Entry 8Z3M (electron microscopy, 2.90 A resolution); this record covers chains A and B of the 5 polymer chains in the assembly.

Chain A:
Protein: Engineered G-alpha-q subunit
Source organism: Homo sapiens
Chain sequence (361 residues; numbered 1 to 359 plus 122 insertion-coded residues; 120 numbers in that range are skipped by the numbering (no residue carries them; nothing is unmodelled there); the number before each row is that of its first residue; a row labelled like 57A-57Z holds insertion residues (57A, then the next letters in order)):
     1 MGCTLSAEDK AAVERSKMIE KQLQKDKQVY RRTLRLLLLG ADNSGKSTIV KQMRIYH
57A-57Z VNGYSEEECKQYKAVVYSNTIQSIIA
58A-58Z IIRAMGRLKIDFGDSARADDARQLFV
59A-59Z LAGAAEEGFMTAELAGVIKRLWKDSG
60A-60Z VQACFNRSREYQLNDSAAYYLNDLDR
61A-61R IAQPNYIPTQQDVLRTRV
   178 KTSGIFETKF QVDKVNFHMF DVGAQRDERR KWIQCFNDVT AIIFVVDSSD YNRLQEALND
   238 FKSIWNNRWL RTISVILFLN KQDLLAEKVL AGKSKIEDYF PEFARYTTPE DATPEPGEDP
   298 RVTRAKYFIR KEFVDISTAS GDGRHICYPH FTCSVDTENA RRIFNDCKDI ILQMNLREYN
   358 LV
Unresolved in the structure: 1-3, 57A-57Z, 58A-58Z, 59A-59Z, 60A-60Z, 61A-61R

Chain B:
Protein: Guanine nucleotide-binding protein G(I)/G(S)/G(T) subunit beta-1
Source organism: Homo sapiens
Reference sequence: P62873 (GBB1_HUMAN); residue numbers follow UniProt; this construct covers 2-340
Chain sequence (345 residues; row label = number of the first residue in the row; numbers below 1 keep their minus sign (Met-4 is residue -4)):
    -4 MGSLLQSELD QLRQEAEQLK NQIRDARKAC ADATLSQITN NIDPVGRIQM RTRRTLRGHL
    56 AKIYAMHWGT DSRLLVSASQ DGKLIIWDSY TTNKVHAIPL RSSWVMTCAY APSGNYVACG
   116 GLDNICSIYN LKTREGNVRV SRELAGHTGY LSCCRFLDDN QIVTSSGDTT CALWDIETGQ
   176 QTTTFTGHTG DVMSLSLAPD TRLFVSGACD ASAKLWDVRE GMCRQTFTGH ESDINAICFF
   236 PNGNAFATGS DDATCRLFDL RADQELMTYS HDNIICGITS VSFSKSGRLL LAGYDDFNCN
   296 VWDALKADRA GVLAGHDNRV SCLGVTDDGM AVATGSWDSF LKIWN
Unresolved in the structure: -4 to 2
Sequence notes: initiating methionine (-4); expression tag (-3 to 1)
Curated features (UniProtKB/Swiss-Prot):
  - modified residue: Ser2 (N-acetylserine), His266 (Phosphohistidine)

Interface between chain A and chain B:
Residue-residue contacts (64; chain A residue first):
  Val13(A) - Asn88(B)
  Arg15(A) - Val90(B)  hydrogen bond (side chain-backbone)
  Arg15(A) - His91(B)
  Ser16(A) - Asn88(B)
  Ser16(A) - Lys89(B)
  Ile19(A) - Lys89(B)
  Ile19(A) - Val90(B)
  Ile19(A) - Ala92(B)  hydrophobic
  Glu20(A) - Arg52(B)
  Glu20(A) - Gly53(B)
  Glu20(A) - Lys89(B)  salt bridge
  Leu23(A) - Gly53(B)
  Leu23(A) - Leu55(B)  hydrophobic
  Leu23(A) - Lys78(B)
  Leu23(A) - Ile80(B)  hydrophobic
  Asp26(A) - Leu55(B)
  Lys27(A) - Leu55(B)
  Tyr30(A) - Ala56(B)
  Thr179(A) - Asn119(B)  hydrogen bond (backbone-side chain)
  Thr179(A) - Ala140(B)
  Thr179(A) - His142(B)  hydrogen bond (side chain-backbone)
  Thr179(A) - Thr143(B)
  Ser180(A) - Asn119(B)
  Gly181(A) - Leu117(B)
  Gly181(A) - Asp118(B)
  Gly181(A) - Asn119(B)
  Ile182(A) - Trp99(B)
  Ile182(A) - Leu117(B)  hydrogen bond (backbone-backbone)
  Ile182(A) - Asp118(B)
  Phe197(A) - Trp99(B)
  Ala201(A) - Asn119(B)
  Ala201(A) - Thr143(B)
  Ala201(A) - Gly144(B)
  Gln202(A) - Leu117(B)
  Gln202(A) - Asn119(B)  hydrogen bond
  Gln202(A) - Gly144(B)
  Gln202(A) - Tyr145(B)  hydrogen bond (side chain-backbone)
  Arg203(A) - Gly162(B)
  Arg203(A) - Asp163(B)
  Arg203(A) - Thr164(B)
  Arg203(A) - Asp186(B)  salt bridge
  Glu205(A) - Asp186(B)
  Arg207(A) - Cys204(B)
  Arg207(A) - Asp228(B)  salt bridge
  Lys208(A) - Tyr145(B)
  Lys208(A) - Met188(B)
  Lys208(A) - Cys204(B)
  Lys208(A) - Asp228(B)  salt bridge
  Lys208(A) - Asn230(B)  hydrogen bond
  Trp209(A) - Met101(B)  hydrophobic
  Trp209(A) - Leu117(B)  hydrophobic
  Gln211(A) - Tyr59(B)  hydrogen bond (backbone-side chain)
  Gln211(A) - Arg314(B)
  Gln211(A) - Trp332(B)
  Cys212(A) - Tyr59(B)
  Cys212(A) - Gln75(B)  hydrogen bond
  Cys212(A) - Trp99(B)
  Cys212(A) - Met101(B)  hydrophobic
  Phe213(A) - Trp99(B)  hydrophobic
  Phe213(A) - Leu117(B)  hydrophobic
  Asn214(A) - Trp332(B)
  Trp246(A) - Asp290(B)
  Trp246(A) - Arg314(B)
  Trp246(A) - Trp332(B)  hydrophobic
Interface residues without a listed pair, chain A (29 interface residues in all): Ala12, Gly200, Val216
Interface residues without a listed pair, chain B (38 interface residues in all): Asp76, Ser97, Ser98, Thr184

Overview:
The interface between chain A and chain B involves 29 residues on one side and 38 on the other; the contacts
include 9 hydrogen bonds and 4 salt bridges. Among the polar pairs are Glu20(A)-Lys89(B), Arg203(A)-Asp186(B)
and Arg207(A)-Asp228(B).
Here chain A is Engineered G-alpha-q subunit and chain B is Guanine nucleotide-binding protein G(I)/G(S)/G(T)
subunit beta-1, both from Homo sapiens. Entry 8Z3M (Cryo-EM structure of the hGPR4-Gq complex in pH6.5) was
determined by electron microscopy.
